PDB entry 8UOM | X-ray diffraction, 3.20 A resolution | chains A and C of the 3 polymer chains in the assembly

# Chain A
Protein: Lysine-specific histone demethylase 1A
Organism: Homo sapiens
Notes: EC 1.14.99.66
UniProt: O60341 (KDM1A_HUMAN); residue numbers follow UniProt; this construct covers 1-852
Sequence (871 residues; numbered -18 to 852; the number before each row is that of its first residue; numbers below 1 keep their minus sign (Gly-18 is residue -18)):
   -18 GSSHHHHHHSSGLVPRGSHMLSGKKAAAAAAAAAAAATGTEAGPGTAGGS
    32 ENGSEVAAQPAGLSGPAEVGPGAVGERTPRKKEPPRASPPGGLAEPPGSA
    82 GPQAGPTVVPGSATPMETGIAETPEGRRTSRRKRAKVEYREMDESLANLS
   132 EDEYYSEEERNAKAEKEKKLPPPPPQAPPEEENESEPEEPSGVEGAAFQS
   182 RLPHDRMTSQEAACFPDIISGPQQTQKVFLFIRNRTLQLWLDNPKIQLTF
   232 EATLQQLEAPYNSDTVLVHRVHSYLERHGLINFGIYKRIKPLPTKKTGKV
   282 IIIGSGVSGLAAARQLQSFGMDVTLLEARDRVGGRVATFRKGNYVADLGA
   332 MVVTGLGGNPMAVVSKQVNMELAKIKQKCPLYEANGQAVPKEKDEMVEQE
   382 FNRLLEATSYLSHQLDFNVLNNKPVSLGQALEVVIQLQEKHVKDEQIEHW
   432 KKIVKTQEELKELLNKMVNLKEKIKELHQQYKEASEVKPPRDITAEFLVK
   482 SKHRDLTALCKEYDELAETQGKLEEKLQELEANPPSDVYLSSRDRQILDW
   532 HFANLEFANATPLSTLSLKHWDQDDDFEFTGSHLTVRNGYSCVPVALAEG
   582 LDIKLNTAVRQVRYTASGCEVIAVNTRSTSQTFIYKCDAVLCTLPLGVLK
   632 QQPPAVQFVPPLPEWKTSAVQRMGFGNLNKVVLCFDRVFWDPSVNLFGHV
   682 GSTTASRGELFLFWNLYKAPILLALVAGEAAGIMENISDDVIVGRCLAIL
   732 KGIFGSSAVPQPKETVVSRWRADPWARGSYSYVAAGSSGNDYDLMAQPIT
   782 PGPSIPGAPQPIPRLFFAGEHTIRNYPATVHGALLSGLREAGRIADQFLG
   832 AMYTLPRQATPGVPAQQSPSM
Not modelled in the structure: -18 to 170, 837-852
Construct notes: expression tag (-18 to 0)
What the authors report for this chain:
  - mutagenesis - T684DEL/T685DEL/A686DEL/S687DEL: increased growth in response to AW4
  - mutagenesis - T684DEL/T685DEL/A686DEL/S687DEL: unchanged catalytic activity

# Chain C
Protein: Histone H3 (Fragment)
Notes: fragment: residues 1-21 (2-22 Uniprot numbering)
UniProt: V9H1G0 (V9H1G0_HUMAN); residues 1-21 here correspond to UniProt positions 2-22 (UniProt number = residue number + 1)
Sequence (21 residues; row label = number of the first residue in the row):
     1 ARTKQTARKSTGGKAPRKQLA
Not modelled in the structure: 9-21
Modified residues: Lys4 (N-dimethyl-lysine; MLY)

# How chain A and chain C interact
Residue-residue contacts (24; chain A residue first):
  Thr335(A) with Arg2(C)
  Gln358(A) with Gln5(C)
  Asn535(A) with Gln5(C), hydrogen bond
  Leu536(A) with Thr3(C)
  Phe538(A) with Gln5(C)
  Ala539(A) with Ala1(C); Arg2(C); Thr3(C); Lys4(C)
  Asn540(A) with Ala1(C); Arg2(C), hydrogen bond (side chain-backbone)
  Trp552(A) with Ala1(C); Arg2(C)
  Asp555(A) with Arg2(C)
  Asp556(A) with Arg2(C)
  Glu559(A) with Arg2(C), salt bridge; Arg8(C)
  Gly562(A) with Ala7(C)
  His564(A) with Gln5(C), hydrogen bond (side chain-backbone); Thr6(C), hydrogen bond (side chain-backbone)
  Leu677(A) with Gln5(C)
  Tyr761(A) with Lys4(C)
  Ala809(A) with Ala1(C); Lys4(C)
Also at the interface, not in a pair above, chain A (19 interface residues in all): Ser563, Leu693, Ser762

# Summary
19 residues of chain A and 8 residues of chain C are in contact, with 4 hydrogen bonds and 1 salt bridge.
Polar contacts include Glu559(A)-Arg2(C), Asn535(A)-Gln5(C) and Asn540(A)-Arg2(C). The paper reports that
T684DEL/T685DEL/A686DEL/S687DEL of chain A increase growth in response to AW4; T684DEL/T685DEL/A686DEL/S687DEL
of chain A leave catalytic activity unchanged.
Chain A is Lysine-specific histone demethylase 1A (Homo sapiens) and chain C is Histone H3 (Fragment); the
structure, LSD1-CoREST with N-formyl-FAD in complex with H3dimeK4 histone tail, was determined by X-ray
diffraction together with 8BOP, 8BOX, 8F2Z, 8F30, 8F59, 8F6S and 18 further entries from the same study.
